2NYL - chains A and C of the 4 polymer chains in the assembly; structure by X-ray diffraction, 3.80 A resolution.

== Chain A ==
Protein: Protein phosphatase 2, regulatory subunit A (PR 65), alpha isoform
Source organism: Homo sapiens
UniProtKB: Q96DH3 (Q96DH3_HUMAN); numbering as in UniProt (aligned over 8-589)
Amino-acid sequence (582 residues; numbered 8 to 589; the number before each row is that of its first residue):
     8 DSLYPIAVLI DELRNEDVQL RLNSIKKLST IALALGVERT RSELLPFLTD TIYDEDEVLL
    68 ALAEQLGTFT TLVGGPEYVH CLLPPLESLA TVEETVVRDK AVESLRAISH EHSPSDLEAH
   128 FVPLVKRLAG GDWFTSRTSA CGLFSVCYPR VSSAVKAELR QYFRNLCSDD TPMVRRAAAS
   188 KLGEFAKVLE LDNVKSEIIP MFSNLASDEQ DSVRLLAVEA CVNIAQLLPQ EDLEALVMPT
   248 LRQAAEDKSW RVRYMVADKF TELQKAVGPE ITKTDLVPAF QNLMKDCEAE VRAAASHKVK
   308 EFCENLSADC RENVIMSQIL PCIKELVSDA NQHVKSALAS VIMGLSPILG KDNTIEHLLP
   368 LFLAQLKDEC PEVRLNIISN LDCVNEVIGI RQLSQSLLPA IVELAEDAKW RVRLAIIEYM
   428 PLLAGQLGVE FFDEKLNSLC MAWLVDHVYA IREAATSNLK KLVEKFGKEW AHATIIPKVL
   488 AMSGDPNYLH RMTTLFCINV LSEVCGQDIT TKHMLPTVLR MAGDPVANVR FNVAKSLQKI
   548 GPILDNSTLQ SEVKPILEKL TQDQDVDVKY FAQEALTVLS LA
Modified positions: Mse-180, Mse-208, Mse-245, Mse-262, Mse-291, Mse-323, Mse-350, Mse-427, Mse-448, Mse-489, Mse-499, Mse-521, Mse-528 (selenomethionine; parent Met)
Reported in the primary citation:
  - disease-associated variants - E64D, E64G: decreased binding to Serine/threonine-protein phosphatase 2A 56 kDa regulatory subunit gamma isoform (citing earlier work)
  - mutagenesis - P53S, L89P, K331E: unchanged binding to Serine/threonine-protein phosphatase 2A 56 kDa regulatory subunit gamma isoform
  - mutagenesis - P53S, K331E, Y456A, Y495A, V533A: unchanged binding to Serine/threonine-protein phosphatase 2A catalytic subunit alpha isoform (chain C)

== Chain C ==
Protein: Serine/threonine-protein phosphatase 2A catalytic subunit alpha isoform
Source organism: Homo sapiens
Notes: EC 3.1.3.16
UniProtKB: P67775 (PP2AA_HUMAN); numbering as in UniProt (aligned over 2-294)
Amino-acid sequence (293 residues; each row starts with the number of its first residue):
     2 DEKVFTKELD QWIEQLNECK QLSESQVKSL CEKAKEILTK ESNVQEVRCP VTVCGDVHGQ
    62 FHDLMELFRI GGKSPDTNYL FMGDYVDRGY YSVETVTLLV ALKVRYRERI TILRGNHESR
   122 QITQVYGFYD ECLRKYGNAN VWKYFTDLFD YLPLTALVDG QIFCLHGGLS PSIDTLDHIR
   182 ALDRLQEVPH EGPMCDLLWS DPDDRGGWGI SPRGAGYTFG QDISETFNHA NGLTLVSRAH
   242 QLVMEGYNWC HDRNVVTIFS APNYCYRCGN QAAIMELDDT LKYSFLQFDP APR
Swiss-Prot annotation at these positions:
  - active site: His-118 (Proton donor)
  - binding site (Mn(2+)): Asp-57, His-59, Asp-85, Asn-117, His-167, His-241
  - binding site (Zn(2+)): Asp-57, His-59, Asp-85
  - binding site (Fe(3+)): Asp-85, Asn-117, His-167, His-241
  - natural variant: Gly-60 (G60V: In HJS3; uncertain significance), Asp-88 (D88G: In HJS3), Gln-122 (Q122H: In HJS3), Tyr-127 (Y127C: In HJS3), Asp-131 (D131H: In HJS3), His-191 (H191R: In HJS3), Asp-223 (D223H: In HJS3; D223V: In HJS3), Tyr-265 (Y265C: In HJS3)
  - mutagenesis: Asp-85 (D85N: Loss of phosphatase activity)
Ion coordination: Mn2+ site 1: Asp-57, His-59, Asp-85; Mn2+ site 2: Asp-85, Asn-117, His-167, His-241

== How chain A and chain C interact ==
Residue-residue contacts (40):
  Lys-416(A) / Asp-290(C)
  Trp-417(A) / Glu-67(C)  hydrogen bond
  Trp-417(A) / Ile-71(C)
  Arg-418(A) / Glu-67(C)  salt bridge
  Arg-418(A) / Pro-293(C)
  His-454(A) / Ile-71(C)
  His-454(A) / Leu-287(C)
  Val-455(A) / Arg-70(C)
  Val-455(A) / Ile-71(C)  hydrophobic
  Tyr-456(A) / Arg-70(C)
  Tyr-456(A) / Ile-71(C)  hydrogen bond (backbone-backbone)
  Tyr-456(A) / Gly-73(C)
  Ala-457(A) / Arg-70(C)  hydrogen bond (backbone-backbone)
  Pro-493(A) / Asp-280(C)
  Asn-494(A) / Asp-279(C)
  Asn-494(A) / Asp-280(C)
  Tyr-495(A) / Pro-51(C)  hydrophobic
  Tyr-495(A) / Thr-78(C)  hydrogen bond
  Tyr-495(A) / Asn-79(C)  hydrogen bond (side chain-backbone)
  Tyr-495(A) / Asp-280(C)  hydrogen bond (backbone-side chain)
  Leu-496(A) / Glu-277(C)
  Arg-498(A) / Asp-280(C)  salt bridge
  Mse-499(A) / Asp-77(C)
  Val-533(A) / Pro-51(C)
  Val-533(A) / Asp-280(C)
  Ala-534(A) / Arg-110(C)
  Asn-535(A) / Pro-76(C)
  Asn-535(A) / Asp-77(C)  hydrogen bond (side chain-backbone)
  Asn-535(A) / Thr-78(C)
  Asn-535(A) / Asn-79(C)  hydrogen bond
  Asn-535(A) / Arg-110(C)  hydrogen bond
  Phe-538(A) / Pro-76(C)
  Phe-538(A) / Asp-77(C)
  Asn-539(A) / Asp-77(C)  hydrogen bond
  Lys-542(A) / Asp-77(C)  salt bridge
  Gln-571(A) / Arg-49(C)
  Asp-572(A) / Arg-110(C)  salt bridge
  Asp-574(A) / Tyr-107(C)
  Asp-574(A) / Arg-110(C)  salt bridge
  Tyr-577(A) / Arg-106(C)
Other interface residues (no listed pair), chain A (24 interface residues in all): Phe-578
Other interface residues (no listed pair), chain C (24 interface residues in all): Thr-7, Asp-11, Gly-72, Lys-74, Glu-109
Interface features reported in the paper:
  - hot spots on chain A (mutagenesis) - V533D: abolished binding to Serine/threonine-protein phosphatase 2A catalytic subunit alpha isoform (chain C)

== In short ==
The chain A/chain C interface involves 24 residues from each chain, with 10 hydrogen bonds and 5 salt bridges.
Polar pairs include Arg-418(A)/Glu-67(C), Arg-498(A)/Asp-280(C) and Lys-542(A)/Asp-77(C). From the paper: E64D
and E64G of chain A reduce binding to Serine/threonine-protein phosphatase 2A 56 kDa regulatory subunit gamma
isoform; V533D of chain A abolishes binding to Serine/threonine-protein phosphatase 2A catalytic subunit alpha
isoform (chain C); 9 substitutions were tested in all.
Chain A is Protein phosphatase 2, regulatory subunit A (PR 65), alpha isoform and chain C is
Serine/threonine-protein phosphatase 2A catalytic subunit alpha isoform, both from Homo sapiens; the
structure, Crystal structure of Protein Phosphatase 2A (PP2A) holoenzyme with the catalytic subunit carboxyl
terminus truncated, was determined by X-ray diffraction together with 2NPP and 2NYM from the same study.
